PDB entry 1CZQ | X-ray diffraction, 1.50 A resolution | chains A and D

== Chain A ==
Protein: Fusion protein between the hydrophobic pocket of HIV GP41 and GCN4-piqi
Source organism: Saccharomyces cerevisiae, Human immunodeficiency virus
Notes: fragment: hydrophobic pocket
Sequence (46 residues; row label = number of the first residue in the row; numbering starts at 0):
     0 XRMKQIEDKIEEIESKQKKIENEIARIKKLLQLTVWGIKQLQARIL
Modified / non-standard residues: ACE (acetyl group) at position 0
What the authors report for this chain:
  - conformationally variable residues (side-chain flip): Leu29, Lys38, Gln41

== Chain D ==
Protein: D-peptide inhibitor
Sequence (17 residues; numbered 0 to 16; the number before each row is that of its first residue; numbering starts at 0):
     0 XGACEARHREWAWLCAA
Modified / non-standard residues: ACE (acetyl group) at position 0; Ala2, Ala5, Ala11, Ala15, Ala16 (D-alanine; DAL); Cys3, Cys14 (D-cysteine; DCY); Glu4, Glu9 (D-glutamic acid; DGL); Arg6, Arg8 (D-arginine; DAR); His7 (D-histidine; DHI); Trp10, Trp12 (D-tryptophan; DTR); Leu13 (D-leucine; DLE)
Cystine bridges: Cys3-Cys14
Covalently attached groups: covalent link Cys3-Cys14
What the authors report for this chain:
  - contacts within the chain: Cys3-Cys14

== Interface between chain A and chain D ==
Residue-residue contacts (11):
  Leu29(A) with Ala16(D)
  Leu32(A) with Ala2(D); Leu13(D); Ala16(D)
  Trp35(A) with ACE_0(D); Gly1(D); Ala2(D); Trp10(D)
  Gly36(A) with Trp10(D)
  Gln39(A) with Trp10(D)
  Leu40(A) with Trp10(D)
Other interface residues (no listed pair), chain A (7 interface residues in all): Thr33
Other interface residues (no listed pair), chain D (7 interface residues in all): Cys14
The authors on this interface:
  - pairs named by the authors: Trp35(A)-Trp10(D), Trp35(A)-Ala2(D)
  - interface residues, chain D: Gly1(D), Leu13(D), Ala16(D)

== In short ==
The chain A/chain D interface involves 7 residues from each chain. The paper describes contacts between
Trp35(A) and Trp10(D) and Trp35(A) and Ala2(D). From the paper: interface residues Gly1(D), Leu13(D) and
Ala16(D); conformational variability at Leu29(A), Lys38(A) and Gln41(A).
Here chain A is Fusion protein between the hydrophobic pocket of HIV GP41 and GCN4-piqi (Saccharomyces
cerevisiae, Human immunodeficiency virus) and chain D is D-peptide inhibitor. Entry 1CZQ (Crystal structure of
the D10-P1/IQN17 complex: A D-peptide inhibitor of HIV-1 entry bound to the GP41 ...) was determined by X-ray
diffraction together with 2Q7C, 2Q3I and 2Q5U from the same study.
